Entry 8XRF (X-ray diffraction, 2.94 A resolution); this record covers chains A and F of the 6 polymer chains in the assembly.

== Chain A ==
Name: DNA topoisomerase 2
Organism: African swine fever virus BA71V
Notes: EC 5.6.2.2
Reference sequence: Q00942 (TOP2_ASFB7); numbering as in UniProt (aligned over 409-1192)
Amino-acid sequence (784 residues; each row starts with the number of its first residue):
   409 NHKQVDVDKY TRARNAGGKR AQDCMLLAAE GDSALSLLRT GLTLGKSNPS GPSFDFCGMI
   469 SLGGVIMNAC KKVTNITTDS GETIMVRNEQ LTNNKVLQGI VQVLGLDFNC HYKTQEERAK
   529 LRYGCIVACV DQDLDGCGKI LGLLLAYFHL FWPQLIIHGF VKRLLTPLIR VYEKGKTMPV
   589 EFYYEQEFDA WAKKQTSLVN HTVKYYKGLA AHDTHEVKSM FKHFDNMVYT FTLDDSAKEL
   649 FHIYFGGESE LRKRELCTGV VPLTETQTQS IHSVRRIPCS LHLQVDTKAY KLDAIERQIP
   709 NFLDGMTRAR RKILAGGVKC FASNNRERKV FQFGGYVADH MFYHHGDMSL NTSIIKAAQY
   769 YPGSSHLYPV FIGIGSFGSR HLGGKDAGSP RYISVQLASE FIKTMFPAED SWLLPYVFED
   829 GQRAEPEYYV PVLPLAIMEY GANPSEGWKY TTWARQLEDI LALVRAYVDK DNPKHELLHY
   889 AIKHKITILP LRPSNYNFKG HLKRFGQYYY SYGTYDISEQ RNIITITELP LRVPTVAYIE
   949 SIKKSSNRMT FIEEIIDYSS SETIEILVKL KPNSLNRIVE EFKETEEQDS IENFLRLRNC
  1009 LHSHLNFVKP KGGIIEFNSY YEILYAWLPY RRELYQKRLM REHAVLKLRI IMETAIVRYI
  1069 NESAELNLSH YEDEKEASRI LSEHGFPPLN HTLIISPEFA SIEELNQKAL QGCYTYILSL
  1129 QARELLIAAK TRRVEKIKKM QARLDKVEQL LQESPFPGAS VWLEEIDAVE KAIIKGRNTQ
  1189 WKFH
Disordered / not traced: 409-412, 487-491, 979, 1192
Metal / ion sites: Mg2+ site 1: Asp539, Asp541, Lys615 (shared with 1 residue of chain D); Mg2+ site 2: Glu593, Glu827; Mg2+ site 3: Glu866, Ala1072, Asn1075 (shared with 2 residues of chain B)
Curated features (UniProtKB/Swiss-Prot):
  - active site: Tyr800 (O-(5'-phospho-DNA)-tyrosine intermediate)
  - binding site (Mg(2+)): Glu438, Asp539, Asp541
  - site: Arg799 (Transition state stabilizer)
  - mutagenesis: Tyr800 (Y800F: Complette loss of topoisomersae II activity)

== Chain F ==
Molecule: 52-nt DNA strand
Organism: African swine fever virus BA71V
Sequence (52 nucleotides; row label = number of the first residue in the row; numbers below 1 keep their minus sign (DG-25 is residue -25)):
   -25 GGATGACGAT TCGCGGTAGC AGTAGGCCTA CTGCTACCGC GAATCGTCAT CC
Disordered / not traced: -25 to 11
Metal / ion sites: Mg2+: DC12 (shared with 3 residues of chain B)

== Chain A / chain F interface ==
Residue-residue contacts - 43 pairs, chain A then chain F:
  Gly471(A) with DA16(F), base contact
  Val473(A) with DA17(F), sugar contact; DT18(F), sugar contact
  Ile474(A) with DA17(F), phosphate contact; DT18(F), sugar contact
  Met475(A) with DA17(F), phosphate contact; DT18(F), phosphate contact
  Asn476(A) with DT18(F), hydrogen bond to the phosphate; DC19(F), hydrogen bond to the phosphate
  Lys479(A) with DC19(F), salt bridge to the phosphate; DG20(F), salt bridge to the phosphate
  Lys480(A) with DT18(F), salt bridge to the phosphate
  Gln498(A) with DA17(F), phosphate contact
  Asn502(A) with DA17(F), hydrogen bond to the phosphate
  Lys547(A) with DT18(F), hydrogen bond to the sugar
  Phe653(A) with DC19(F), phosphate contact
  Ser657(A) with DG20(F), phosphate contact; DT21(F), hydrogen bond to the phosphate
  Arg660(A) with DG20(F), salt bridge to the phosphate
  Lys661(A) with DT21(F), salt bridge to the phosphate
  Lys699(A) with DC19(F), salt bridge to the phosphate
  Arg799(A) with DC12(F), salt bridge to the phosphate; DG13(F), salt bridge to the phosphate
  Tyr800(A) with DC12(F), hydrogen bond to the phosphate
  Pro852(A) with DC19(F), base contact; DG20(F), base contact
  Ser853(A) with DC19(F), phosphate contact; DG20(F), sugar contact
  Glu854(A) with DC19(F), sugar contact
  Gly855(A) with DC19(F), phosphate contact; DG20(F), hydrogen bond to the phosphate; DT21(F), phosphate contact
  Trp856(A) with DG20(F), sugar contact
  Lys857(A) with DG20(F), sugar contact; DT21(F), hydrogen bond to the base
  Lys952(A) with DC25(F), phosphate contact; DC26(F), phosphate contact
  Ser953(A) with DC25(F), hydrogen bond to the phosphate
  Ser954(A) with DC26(F), hydrogen bond to the phosphate
  Arg956(A) with DC25(F), salt bridge to the phosphate
  His1010(A) with DC22(F), phosphate contact; DA23(F), salt bridge to the phosphate
  His1012(A) with DC22(F), salt bridge to the phosphate
Other interface residues (no listed pair), chain A (33 interface residues in all): Leu551, Gln706, Met756, Ser797
Other interface residues (no listed pair), chain F (13 interface residues in all): DG15

== In short ==
33 residues of chain A face 13 of chain F across their interface; the contacts include 10 hydrogen bonds and
11 salt bridges. Among the polar pairs are Lys857(A)-DT21(F), Lys547(A)-DT18(F) and Asn476(A)-DT18(F).
Here chain A is DNA topoisomerase 2 and chain F is a 52-nt DNA strand, both from African swine fever virus
BA71V. Entry 8XRF (The crystal structure of AsfvTopII in complex with G-DNA) was determined by X-ray
diffraction.
